Entry 2F54 (X-ray diffraction, 2.70 A resolution); this record covers chains C and E of the 5 polymer chains in the assembly.

# Chain C
Protein: Cancer/testis antigen 1B
Notes: engineered mutation(s): Y67C, K91C
Reference sequence: P78358 (CTG1B_HUMAN); residues 1-9 here correspond to UniProt positions 157-165 (UniProt number = residue number + 156)
Amino-acid sequence (9 residues; each row starts with the number of its first residue):
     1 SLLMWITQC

# Chain E
Protein: T-cell receptor beta chain
Organism: Homo sapiens
Reference sequence: Q6NS87 (Q6NS87_HUMAN); aligned to UniProt positions 48-262 over residues 27-241 (the alignment contains insertions or deletions, so no single offset holds)
Amino-acid sequence (241 residues; row label = number of the first residue in the row):
     1 GVTQTPKFQV LKTGQSMTLQ CAQDMNHEYM SWYRQDPGMG LRLIHYSVGA GITDQGEVPN
    61 GYNVSRSTTE DFPLRLLSAA PSQTSVYFCA SSYVGNTGEL FFGEGSRLTV LEDLKNVFPP
   121 EVAVFEPSEA EISHTQKATL VCLATGFYPD HVELSWWVNG KEVHSGVCTD PQPLKEQPAL
   181 NDSRYALSSR LRVSATFWQD PRNHFRCQVQ FYGLSENDEW TQDRAKPVTQ IVSAEAWGRA
   241 D
Cystine bridges: Cys21-Cys89, Cys142-Cys207

# Chain C / chain E interface
Residue-residue contacts (10; chain C residue first):
  Met4(C) with Val94(E)
  Trp5(C) with Val94(E); Gly95(E)
  Ile6(C) with Val94(E), hydrogen bond (backbone-backbone); Gly95(E)
  Thr7(C) with Gly95(E); Asn96(E), hydrogen bond (side chain-backbone)
  Gln8(C) with Asn26(E), hydrogen bond (side chain-backbone); Glu28(E), hydrogen bond; Tyr93(E)
Other interface residues (no listed pair), chain E (7 interface residues in all): Gly98

# Summary
The interface between chain C and chain E involves 5 residues on one side and 7 on the other; the contacts
include 4 hydrogen bonds. Polar pairs include Thr7(C)-Asn96(E), Gln8(C)-Asn26(E) and Gln8(C)-Glu28(E).
Here chain C is Cancer/testis antigen 1B and chain E is T-cell receptor beta chain (Homo sapiens). Entry 2F54
(Directed evolution of human T cell receptor CDR2 residues by phage display dramatically enhances affinity for
...) was determined by X-ray diffraction (same publication as 2F53).
